Entry 3I55 (X-ray diffraction, 3.11 A resolution); this record covers chains 0 and Q of the 32 polymer chains in the assembly.

Chain 0:
Molecule: 23S ribosomal RNA
Source organism: Haloarcula marismortui ATCC 43049
Sequence (2923 nucleotides; numbered 1 to 2923; the number before each row is that of its first residue):
     1 GUUGGCUACUAUGCCAGCUGGUGGAUUGCUCGGCUCAGGCGCUGAUGAAG
    51 GACGUGCCAAGCUGCGAUAAGCUGUGGGGAGCCGCACGGAGGCGAAGAAC
   101 CACAGAUUUCCGAAUGAGAAUCUCUCUAACAAUUGCUUCGCGCAAUGAGG
   151 AACCCCGAGAACUGAAACAUCUCAGUAUCGGGAGGAACAGAAAACGCAAC
   201 GUGAUGUCGUUAGUAACCGCGAGUGAACGCGAUACAGCCCAAACCGAAGC
   251 CCUCACGGGCAAUGUGGUGUCAGGGCUACCUCUCAUCAGCCGACCGUCUU
   301 CACGAAGUCUCUUGGAAUAGAGCGUGAUACAGGGUGACAACCCCGUACUG
   351 AAGACCAGUACGCUGUGCGGUAGUGCCAGAGUAGCGGGGGUUGGAUAUCC
   401 CUCGCGAAUAACGCAGGCAUCGACUGCGAAGGCUAAACACAACCUGAGAC
   451 CGAUAGUGAACAAGUAGUGUGAACGAACGCUGCAAAGUACCCUCAGAAGG
   501 GAGGCGAAAUAGAGCAUGAAAUCAGUUGGCGAUCGAGCGACAGGGCAUAC
   551 AAGGUCCCUUGACGAAUGACCGAGACGCGAGUCUCCAGUAAGACUCACGG
   601 GAAGCCGAUGUUCUGUCGUACGUUUUGAAAAACGAGCCAGGGAGUGUGUC
   651 UGUAUGGCAAGUCUAACCGGAGUAUCCGGGGAGGCACAGGGAAACCGACA
   701 UGGCCGCAGGGCUUUGCCCGAGGGCCGCCGUCUUCAAGGGCGGGGAGCCA
   751 UGUGGACACGACCCGAAUCCGGACGAUCUACGCAUGGACAAGAUGAAGCG
   801 UGCCGAAAGGCACGUGGAAGUCUGUUAGAGUUGGUGUCCUACAAUACCCU
   851 CUCGUGAUCUAUGUGUAGGGGUGAAAGGCCCAUCGAGUCCGGCAACAGCU
   901 GGUUCCAAUCGAAACAUGUCGAAGCAUGACCUCCGCCGAGGUAGUCUGUG
   951 AGGUAGAGCGACCGAUUGGUGUGUCCGCCUCCGAGAGGAGUCGGCACACC
  1001 UGUCAAACUCCAAACUUACAGACGCUGUUUGACGCGGGGAUUCCGGUGCG
  1051 CGGGGUAAGCCUGUGUACCAGGAGGGGAACAACCCAGAGAUAGGUUAAGG
  1101 UCCCCAAGUGUGGAUUAAGUGUAAUCCUCUGAAGGUGGUCUCGAGCCCUA
  1151 GACAGCCGGGAGGUGAGCUUAGAAGCAGCUACCCUCUAAGAAAAGCGUAA
  1201 CAGCUUACCGGCCGAGGUUUGAGGCGCCCAAAAUGAUCGGGACUCAAAUC
  1251 CACCACCGAGACCUGUCCGUACCACUCAUACUGGUAAUCGAGUAGAUUGG
  1301 CGCUCUAAUUGGAUGGAAGCAGGGGCGAGAGCUCCUGUGGACCGAUUAGU
  1351 GACGAAAAUCCUGGCCAUAGUAGCAGCGAUAGUCGGGUGAGAACCCCGAC
  1401 GGCCUAAUGGAUAAGGGUUCCUCAGCACUGCUGAUCAGCUGAGGGUUAGC
  1451 CGGUCCUAAGUCUCACCGCAACUCGACUGAGACGAAAUGGGAAACAGGUU
  1501 AAUAUUCCUGUGCCAUCAUGCAGUGAAAGUUGACGCCCUGGGGUCGAUCA
  1551 CGCCGGGCAUUCGCCCGGUCGAACCGUCCAACUCCGUGGAAGCCGUAAUG
  1601 GCAGGAAGCGGACGAACGGCGGCAUAGGGAAACGUGAUUCAACCUGGGGC
  1651 CCAUGAAAAGACGAGCAUGAUGUCCGUACCGAGAACCGACACAGGUGUCC
  1701 AUGGCGGCGAAAGCCAAGGCCUGUCGGGAGCAACCAACGUUAGGGAAUUC
  1751 GGCAAGUUAGUCCCGUACCUUCGGAAGAAGGGAUGCCUGCUCCGGAACGG
  1801 AGCAGGUCGCAGUGACUCGGAAGCUCGGACUGUCUAGUAACAACAUAGGU
  1851 GACCGCAAAUCCGCAAGGACUCGUACGGUCACUGAAUCCUGCCCAGUGCA
  1901 GGUAUCUGAACACCUCGUACAAGAGGACGAAGGACCUGUCAACGGCGGGG
  1951 GUAACUAUGACCCUCUUAAGGUAGCGUAGUACCUUGCCGCAUCAGUAGCG
  2001 GCUUGCAUGAAUGGAUUAACCAGAGCUUCACUGUCCCAACGUUGGGCCCG
  2051 GUGAACUGUACAUUCCAGUGCGGAGUCUGGAGACACCCAGGGGGAAGCGA
  2101 AGACCCUAUGGAGCUUUACUGCAGGCUGUCGCUGAGACGUGGUCGCCGAU
  2151 GUGCAGCAUAGGUAGGAGUCGUUACAGAGGUACCCGCGCUAGCGGGCCAC
  2201 CCAGACAACAGUGAAAUACUACCCGUCGGUGACUGCGACUCUCACUCCGG
  2251 GAGGAGGACACCGAUAGCCGGGCAGUUUGACUGGGGCGGUACGCGCUCGA
  2301 AAAGAUAUCGAGCGCGCCCUAUGGUCAUCUCAGCCGGGACAGAGACCCGG
  2351 CGAAGAGUGCAAGAGCAAAAGAUGACUUGACAGUGUUCUUCCCAACGAGG
  2401 AACGCUGACGCGAAAGCGUGGUCUAGCGAACCAAUUAGCCUGCUUGAUGC
  2451 GGGCAAUUGAUGACAGAAAAGCUACCCUAGGGAUAACAGAGUCGUCACUC
  2501 GCAAGAGCACAUAUCGACCGAGUGGCUUGCUACCUCGAUGUCGGUUCCCU
  2551 CCAUCCUGCCCGUGCAGAAGCGGGCAAGGGUGAGGUUGUUCGCCUAUUAA
  2601 AGGAGGUCGUGAGCUGGGUUUAGACCGUCGUGAGACAGGUCGGCUGCUAU
  2651 CUACUGGGUGUGUAAUGGUGUCUGACAAGAACGACCGUAUAGUACGAGAG
  2701 GAACUACGGUUGGUGGCCACUGGUGUACCGGUUGUUCGAGAGAGCACGUG
  2751 CCGGGUAGCCACGCCACACGGGGUAAGAGCUGAACGCAUCUAAGCUCGAA
  2801 ACCCACUUGGAAAAGAGACACCGCCGAGGUCCCGCGUACAAGACGCGGUC
  2851 GAUAGACUCGGGGUGUGCGCGUCGAGGUAACGAGACGUUAAGCCCACGAG
  2901 CACUAACAGACCAAAGCCAUCAU
Disordered / not traced: 1-9, 126-127, 715, 971-998, 1560, 1952-1963, 2137-2236, 2339-2343, 2665-2666, 2915-2923
Modified / non-standard residues: 1MA (6-hydro-1-methyladenosine-5'-monophosphate) at position 628, OMU (o2'-methyluridine 5'-monophosphate) at position 2587, OMG (o2'-methylguanosine-5'-monophosphate) at position 2588, UR3 (3-methyluridine-5'-monophoshate) at position 2619, PSU (pseudouridine-5'-monophosphate) at position 2621
Metal / ion sites: Mg2+ site 1 near G28 (its only coordinating residue here); Na+ site 1: C40, G41; Na+ site 2 near G56 (its only coordinating residue here); Sr2+ site 1 near A86 (its only coordinating residue here); Na+ site 3 near U108 (its only coordinating residue here); Mg2+ site 2 near U115 (its only coordinating residue here); Na+ site 4 near C141 (its only coordinating residue here); Na+ site 5 near U146 (its only coordinating residue here); Mg2+ site 3: C162, U163, U2276; Na+ site 6: A165, A166; Mg2+ site 4 near A166 (its only coordinating residue here); Mg2+ site 5: A167, C168; 67 more Mg2+ sites not listed; 43 more Na+ sites not listed; 37 more Sr2+ sites not listed
Ligand contacts: Mycalamide A (MYL): A2430, C2431, C2432, A2433, G2459, A2460

Chain Q:
Molecule: 50S ribosomal protein L21e
Source organism: Haloarcula marismortui
UniProtKB: P12734 (RL21_HALMA); residues 0-95 here correspond to UniProt positions 1-96 (UniProt number = residue number + 1)
Chain sequence (96 residues; numbered 0 to 95; the number before each row is that of its first residue; numbering starts at 0):
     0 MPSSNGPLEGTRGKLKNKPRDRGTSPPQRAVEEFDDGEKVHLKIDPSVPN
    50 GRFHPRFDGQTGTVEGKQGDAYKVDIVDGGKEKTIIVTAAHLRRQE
Disordered / not traced: 0
Metal / ion sites: Na+: Asp20, Gly22

Interface between chain 0 and chain Q:
Pairs across the interface (110; chain 0 residue first):
  G948(0) - Gln94(Q)  base contact
  G948(0) - Glu95(Q)  hydrogen bond to the sugar
  U949(0) - His40(Q)  hydrogen bond to the base
  U949(0) - Gln94(Q)  hydrogen bond to the base
  U949(0) - Glu95(Q)  hydrogen bond to the sugar
  G950(0) - His40(Q)  hydrogen bond to the sugar
  G950(0) - Gly58(Q)  hydrogen bond to the base
  A951(0) - Lys42(Q)  phosphate contact
  A951(0) - Asp57(Q)  sugar contact
  A951(0) - Gly58(Q)  sugar contact
  G952(0) - Lys42(Q)  salt bridge to the phosphate
  G953(0) - Gly12(Q)  phosphate contact
  G953(0) - Lys13(Q)  hydrogen bond to the phosphate
  G953(0) - Lys17(Q)  base contact
  A1007(0) - Arg11(Q)  hydrogen bond to the phosphate
  C1008(0) - Arg11(Q)  salt bridge to the phosphate
  C1010(0) - Pro18(Q)  phosphate contact
  A1018(0) - Gly58(Q)  sugar contact
  A1018(0) - Gln59(Q)  sugar contact
  A1018(0) - Thr60(Q)  hydrogen bond to the sugar
  C1019(0) - Lys38(Q)  hydrogen bond to the phosphate
  C1019(0) - Thr60(Q)  sugar contact
  C1019(0) - Gln94(Q)  hydrogen bond to the base
  A1020(0) - Lys38(Q)  salt bridge to the phosphate
  G2295(0) - Ser3(Q)  base contact
  G2295(0) - Asn4(Q)  hydrogen bond to the phosphate
  G2295(0) - Gly5(Q)  phosphate contact
  C2296(0) - Ser2(Q)  base contact
  C2296(0) - Ser3(Q)  hydrogen bond to the phosphate
  C2296(0) - Asn4(Q)  phosphate contact
  C2296(0) - Gly5(Q)  hydrogen bond to the phosphate
  C2296(0) - Pro6(Q)  phosphate contact
  C2296(0) - Leu7(Q)  hydrogen bond to the phosphate
  C2296(0) - Glu8(Q)  hydrogen bond to the phosphate
  U2297(0) - Ser2(Q)  hydrogen bond to the base
  U2297(0) - Leu7(Q)  phosphate contact
  U2297(0) - Glu8(Q)  phosphate contact
  U2297(0) - Gly9(Q)  hydrogen bond to the phosphate
  U2297(0) - Thr10(Q)  hydrogen bond to the phosphate
  U2297(0) - Arg11(Q)  hydrogen bond to the sugar
  C2298(0) - Ser2(Q)  hydrogen bond to the base
  C2298(0) - Gly9(Q)  phosphate contact
  G2299(0) - Pro1(Q)  base contact
  A2300(0) - Pro1(Q)  base contact
  A2303(0) - Lys13(Q)  phosphate contact
  A2303(0) - Asp57(Q)  sugar contact
  G2304(0) - Lys13(Q)  salt bridge to the phosphate
  G2304(0) - Arg55(Q)  hydrogen bond to the phosphate
  A2305(0) - Arg55(Q)  salt bridge to the phosphate
  U2306(0) - Pro1(Q)  phosphate contact
  A2307(0) - Pro1(Q)  phosphate contact
  G2310(0) - Ser2(Q)  base contact
  A2353(0) - Arg21(Q)  hydrogen bond to the base
  A2354(0) - Arg21(Q)  salt bridge to the phosphate
  G2363(0) - Leu7(Q)  base contact
  G2363(0) - Arg11(Q)  hydrogen bond to the phosphate
  A2364(0) - Arg11(Q)  phosphate contact
  A2364(0) - Leu14(Q)  hydrogen bond to the sugar
  A2364(0) - Lys15(Q)  salt bridge to the phosphate
  G2365(0) - Lys15(Q)  phosphate contact
  G2365(0) - Asn16(Q)  hydrogen bond to the phosphate
  G2365(0) - Pro45(Q)  sugar contact
  G2365(0) - Ser46(Q)  phosphate contact
  C2366(0) - Arg21(Q)  phosphate contact
  C2366(0) - Gly22(Q)  hydrogen bond to the phosphate
  C2366(0) - Thr23(Q)  phosphate contact
  C2366(0) - Ser46(Q)  hydrogen bond to the phosphate
  A2367(0) - Gly22(Q)  phosphate contact
  A2367(0) - Thr23(Q)  hydrogen bond to the phosphate
  A2370(0) - Ser46(Q)  hydrogen bond to the base
  A2370(0) - Pro48(Q)  base contact
  G2385(0) - Gln67(Q)  base contact
  U2386(0) - Gln67(Q)  hydrogen bond to the sugar
  U2386(0) - Ile85(Q)  base contact
  U2387(0) - Thr83(Q)  hydrogen bond to the sugar
  C2388(0) - His53(Q)  sugar contact
  C2388(0) - Phe56(Q)  phosphate contact
  C2388(0) - Lys82(Q)  phosphate contact
  C2388(0) - Thr83(Q)  hydrogen bond to the phosphate
  U2389(0) - His53(Q)  sugar contact
  U2389(0) - Phe56(Q)  phosphate contact
  U2389(0) - Lys82(Q)  salt bridge to the phosphate
  U2390(0) - Arg55(Q)  salt bridge to the phosphate
  C2391(0) - Asn4(Q)  phosphate contact
  C2392(0) - Arg55(Q)  hydrogen bond to the sugar
  C2392(0) - Asp77(Q)  hydrogen bond to the sugar
  C2392(0) - Lys82(Q)  hydrogen bond to the phosphate
  C2393(0) - Asp77(Q)  sugar contact
  C2393(0) - Gly78(Q)  sugar contact
  C2393(0) - Gly79(Q)  hydrogen bond to the phosphate
  C2393(0) - Lys80(Q)  phosphate contact
  C2393(0) - Lys82(Q)  salt bridge to the phosphate
  A2394(0) - Gly79(Q)  phosphate contact
  A2394(0) - Lys80(Q)  hydrogen bond to the phosphate
  A2395(0) - Lys80(Q)  salt bridge to the phosphate
  A2402(0) - Gly50(Q)  hydrogen bond to the phosphate
  A2402(0) - Arg51(Q)  sugar contact
  C2403(0) - Asn49(Q)  phosphate contact
  C2403(0) - Gly50(Q)  hydrogen bond to the phosphate
  C2403(0) - Gln67(Q)  hydrogen bond to the base
  C2403(0) - Ala70(Q)  phosphate contact
  C2403(0) - Ile85(Q)  sugar contact
  G2404(0) - Gln67(Q)  phosphate contact
  G2404(0) - Gly68(Q)  phosphate contact
  G2404(0) - Asp69(Q)  hydrogen bond to the phosphate
  G2404(0) - Ala70(Q)  hydrogen bond to the phosphate
  C2423(0) - Leu7(Q)  base contact
  U2424(0) - Gly5(Q)  sugar contact
  U2424(0) - Pro6(Q)  phosphate contact
  U2424(0) - Leu7(Q)  sugar contact
Interface residues without a listed pair, chain 0 (52 interface residues in all): U1009, C1011, G2418, A2425
Interface residues without a listed pair, chain Q (55 interface residues in all): Val76, Glu81, Ile84, Thr87, Arg93

Summary:
52 residues of chain 0 and 55 residues of chain Q are in contact; the contacts include 43 hydrogen bonds and
11 salt bridges. Polar pairs include U949(0)-His40(Q), U949(0)-Gln94(Q) and G950(0)-Gly58(Q). Chain 0 binds
Mycalamide A. C40(0) and G41(0) coordinate Na+ site 1.
Chain 0 is 23S ribosomal RNA (Haloarcula marismortui ATCC 43049) and chain Q is 50S ribosomal protein L21e
(Haloarcula marismortui); the structure, Co-crystal structure of Mycalamide A Bound to the Large Ribosomal
Subunit, was determined by X-ray diffraction (same publication as 3I56).
